Entry 4Q94 (X-ray diffraction, 1.85 A resolution); this record covers chains B and D.

Chain B:
Name: Regulation of nuclear pre-mRNA domain-containing protein 1B
Organism: Homo sapiens
UniProt: Q9NQG5 (RPR1B_HUMAN); residue numbers follow UniProt; this construct covers 2-135
Chain sequence (135 residues; numbered 1 to 135; the number before each row is that of its first residue):
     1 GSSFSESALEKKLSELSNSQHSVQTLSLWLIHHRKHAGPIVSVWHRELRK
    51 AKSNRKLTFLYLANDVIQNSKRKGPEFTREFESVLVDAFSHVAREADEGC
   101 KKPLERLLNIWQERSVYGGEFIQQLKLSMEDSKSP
Unresolved in the structure: 1, 131-135
Differences from the reference sequence: expression tag (1); conflict His21 (Gln in Q9NQG5)
Swiss-Prot annotation at these positions:
  - modified residue: Ser2 (N-acetylserine), Ser132 (Phosphoserine), Ser134 (Phosphoserine)
  - mutagenesis: Arg114 (R114A: Complete loss of binding to POLR2A CTD in vivo)
From the paper describing this entry:
  - binding site for rpb1-ctd (chain D): Arg106
  - binding site for rpb1-ctd: Asn69
  - mutagenesis - R114A: abolished binding to S2P and S7P CTDs
  - mutagenesis - R114A: abolished binding to total RNAPII
  - mutagenesis - Q20A, R72A: unchanged binding to total RNAPII

Chain D:
Name: rpb1-ctd
Chain sequence (21 residues; row label = number of the first residue in the row):
  1611 XSPSYSPTSPSYSPTSPSYSX
Unresolved in the structure: 1611-1618
Modified positions: BTN (biotin) at position 1611, NH2 (amino group) at position 1631; Ser1616, Ser1623 (phosphoserine; SEP)

How chain B and chain D interact:
Contacting residue pairs - 21 pairs, chain B then chain D:
  Asn18(B) with Ser1621(D); Tyr1622(D), hydrogen bond (backbone-backbone)
  Ser19(B) with Pro1620(D); Tyr1622(D)
  Gln20(B) with Pro1620(D), hydrogen bond (backbone-backbone); Ser1621(D); Tyr1622(D); Ser1623(D), hydrogen bond (side chain-backbone); Ser1626(D), hydrogen bond
  Val23(B) with Tyr1622(D), hydrophobic
  Tyr61(B) with Tyr1622(D), hydrophobic; Pro1624(D), hydrophobic
  Asn64(B) with Tyr1622(D), hydrogen bond; Pro1624(D), hydrogen bond (side chain-backbone)
  Asp65(B) with Tyr1622(D), hydrogen bond; Pro1627(D)
  Gln68(B) with Pro1624(D), hydrogen bond (side chain-backbone); Pro1627(D); Tyr1629(D)
  Asn69(B) with Pro1627(D)
  Lys71(B) with Tyr1629(D)

In short:
10 residues of chain B and 8 residues of chain D are in contact; the contacts include 8 hydrogen bonds. Polar
contacts include Gln20(B)-Ser1623(D), Gln20(B)-Ser1626(D) and Asn64(B)-Tyr1622(D). From the paper: a binding
site for rpb1-ctd (chain D) at Arg106(B); R114A of chain B abolishes binding to S2P and S7P CTDs; 3
substitutions were tested in all.
Chain B is Regulation of nuclear pre-mRNA domain-containing protein 1B (Homo sapiens) and chain D is rpb1-ctd;
the structure, human RPRD1B CID in complex with a RPB1-CTD derived Ser2 phosphorylated peptide, was determined
by X-ray diffraction together with 4Q96, 4JXT, 4FLA and 4FLB from the same study.
